PDB entry 9LUC | electron microscopy, 3.50 A resolution | chains C and B of the 7 polymer chains in the assembly

== Chain C (and B) ==
Molecule: Flagellar motor protein MotA
Source organism: Paenibacillus sp. TCA20
Notes: chain B of this document is another copy of the same molecule, construct and numbering; everything in this record applies to it too
UniProt: A0A069DFV9 (A0A069DFV9_9BACL); residues 1-246 here = UniProt positions 1-246
Chain sequence (246 residues; each row starts with the number of its first residue):
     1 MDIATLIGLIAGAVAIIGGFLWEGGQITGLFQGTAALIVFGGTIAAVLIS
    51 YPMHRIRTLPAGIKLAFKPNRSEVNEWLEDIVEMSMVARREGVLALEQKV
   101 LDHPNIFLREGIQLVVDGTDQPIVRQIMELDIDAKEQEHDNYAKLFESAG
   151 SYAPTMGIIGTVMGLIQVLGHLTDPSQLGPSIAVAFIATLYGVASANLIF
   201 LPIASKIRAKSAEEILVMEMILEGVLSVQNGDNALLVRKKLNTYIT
Unresolved in the structure: 1-26

== How chain C and chain B interact ==
Residue-residue contacts (36; chain C residue first):
  Asn70(C) - His54(B)
  Gly179(C) - Leu169(B)
  Pro180(C) - Leu169(B)
  Ile182(C) - Leu169(B)  hydrophobic
  Ala183(C) - Ile166(B)
  Ala183(C) - Leu169(B)  hydrophobic
  Phe186(C) - Leu165(B)  hydrophobic
  Phe186(C) - Ile166(B)  hydrophobic
  Ile187(C) - Ile166(B)  hydrophobic
  Val193(C) - Ile159(B)  hydrophobic
  Ala194(C) - Ile159(B)  hydrophobic
  Asn197(C) - Ala46(B)
  Asn197(C) - Thr155(B)
  Leu198(C) - Gly42(B)
  Leu198(C) - Ile49(B)
  Leu198(C) - Met156(B)  hydrophobic
  Pro202(C) - Ala46(B)
  Pro202(C) - Ile49(B)  hydrophobic
  Pro202(C) - Ser50(B)
  Pro202(C) - Tyr152(B)
  Ser205(C) - Ser50(B)
  Ser205(C) - Tyr152(B)
  Lys206(C) - Ile49(B)
  Lys206(C) - Ser50(B)  hydrogen bond (backbone-backbone)
  Lys210(C) - Pro52(B)
  Glu213(C) - His54(B)  salt bridge
  Glu213(C) - Arg55(B)  salt bridge
  Glu223(C) - Gln126(B)
  Leu236(C) - Ile127(B)  hydrophobic
  Lys239(C) - Glu110(B)  salt bridge
  Lys239(C) - Ile127(B)
  Lys239(C) - Asp131(B)  salt bridge
  Thr243(C) - Leu130(B)
  Thr243(C) - Asp131(B)
  Thr243(C) - Ala134(B)
  Tyr244(C) - Leu130(B)
Interface residues without a listed pair, chain C (28 interface residues in all): Thr189, Leu190, Leu201, Ile203, Ala209, Asp232, Lys240
Interface residues without a listed pair, chain B (26 interface residues in all): Tyr51, Ile123, Ile158, Val162, Met163, Gly170

== Summary ==
Chain C and chain B form an interface of 28 and 26 residues respectively, with 1 hydrogen bond and 4 salt
bridges. Polar contacts include Glu213(C)-His54(B), Glu213(C)-Arg55(B) and Lys239(C)-Glu110(B).
Both chains are Flagellar motor protein MotA (Paenibacillus sp. TCA20). Entry 9LUC (The chimeric flagellar
motor complex between MotA1B1 from Paenibacillus sp. TCA20 and MotAB from E.coli, state ...) was determined by
electron microscopy together with 9LU9 and 9LUB from the same study.
